2BOB - chains B and C of the 3 polymer chains in the assembly; structure by X-ray diffraction, 2.76 A resolution.

[Chain B]
Protein: Antibody fab fragment light chain
From: Mus musculus
Notes: antibody fragment or engineered binder
Sequence (212 residues; numbered 1 to 212; the number before each row is that of its first residue):
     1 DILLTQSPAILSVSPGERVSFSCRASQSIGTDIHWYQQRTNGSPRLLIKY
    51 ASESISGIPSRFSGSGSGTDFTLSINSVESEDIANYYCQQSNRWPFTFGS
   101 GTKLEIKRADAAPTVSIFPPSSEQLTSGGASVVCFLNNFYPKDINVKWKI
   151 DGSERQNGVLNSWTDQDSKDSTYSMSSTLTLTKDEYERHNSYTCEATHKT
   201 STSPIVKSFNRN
Disulfide bonds: Cys23-Cys88, Cys134-Cys194

[Chain C]
Protein: Potassium channel kcsa
From: Streptomyces lividans
Reference sequence: P0A334 (KCSA_STRLI); residues 1-124 here = UniProt positions 1-124
Sequence (124 residues; numbered 1 to 124; the number before each row is that of its first residue):
     1 MAPMLSGLLARLVKLLLGRHGSALHWRAAGAATVLLVIVLLAGSYLAVLA
    51 ERGAPGAQLITYPRALWWSVETATTVGYGDLYPVTLWGRCVAVVVMVAGI
   101 TSFGLVTAALATWFVGREQERRGH
Disordered / not traced: 1-21
Differences from the reference sequence: engineered mutation Cys90 (Leu in P0A333)
Swiss-Prot annotation at these positions:
  - motif: Thr75 to Asp80 (Selectivity filter)

[Interface between chain B and chain C]
Pairs across the interface (17):
  Asp32(B) with Arg64(C), salt bridge
  Ser91(B) with Ile60(C)
  Asn92(B) with Ala57(C); Gln58(C)
  Arg93(B) with Gly56(C), hydrogen bond (side chain-backbone); Ala57(C); Gln58(C); Ile60(C)
  Trp94(B) with Arg52(C); Gly53(C); Ala54(C); Pro55(C); Gly56(C), hydrogen bond (backbone-backbone); Ala57(C), hydrogen bond (backbone-backbone); Ile60(C)
  Phe96(B) with Arg52(C); Ile60(C), hydrophobic
Also at the interface, not in a pair above, chain B (7 interface residues in all): Tyr50

[In short]
Chain B and chain C form an interface of 7 and 9 residues respectively; the contacts include 3 hydrogen bonds
and 1 salt bridge. Polar pairs include Asp32(B)-Arg64(C), Arg93(B)-Gly56(C) and Trp94(B)-Gly56(C).
Here chain B is Antibody fab fragment light chain (Mus musculus) and chain C is Potassium channel kcsa
(Streptomyces lividans). Entry 2BOB (Potassium channel KcsA-Fab complex in thallium with tetrabutylammonium
(TBA)) was determined by X-ray diffraction together with 2BOC from the same study.
